PDB entry 4M7H | X-ray diffraction, 2.00 A resolution | chain A

== Chain A ==
Name: Fibrinogen C domain-containing protein 1
Organism: Homo sapiens
Notes: fragment: FIBCD1 fibrinogen related domain
UniProt: Q8N539 (FBCD1_HUMAN); residue numbers follow UniProt; this construct covers 236-461
Chain sequence (226 residues; each row starts with the number of its first residue):
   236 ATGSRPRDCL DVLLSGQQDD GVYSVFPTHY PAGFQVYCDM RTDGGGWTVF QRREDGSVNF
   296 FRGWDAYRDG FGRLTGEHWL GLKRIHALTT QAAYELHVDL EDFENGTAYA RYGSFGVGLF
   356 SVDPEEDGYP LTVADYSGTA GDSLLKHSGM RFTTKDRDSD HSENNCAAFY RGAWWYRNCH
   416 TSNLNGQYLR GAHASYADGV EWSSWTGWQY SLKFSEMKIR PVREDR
Disordered / not traced: 236-238, 458-461
Cystine bridges: Cys244-Cys273, Cys401-Cys414
Glycans and other covalent adducts: N-acetylglucosamine (NAG) linked to Asn340
Ion coordination: Ca2+: Asp393, Asp395, Ser397, Asn399
Curated features (UniProtKB/Swiss-Prot):
  - binding site (Ca(2+)): Asp393, Asp395
  - site (Implicated in ligand binding): Tyr405, His415, Tyr431, Ala432
  - glycosylation: Asn340 (N-linked (GlcNAc...) asparagine)
  - mutagenesis: Asp393 (D393N: Complete loss of binding to acetylated bovine serum albumin and reduced binding to chitin; when associated with A-395), Asp395 (D395A: Complete loss of binding to acetylated bovine serum albumin and reduced binding to chitin; when associated with N-395), Tyr405 (Y405S: Significantly reduced binding to acetylated bovine serum albumin and loss of binding to chitin; when associated with S-431), His415 (H415G: Complete loss of binding to acetylated bovine serum albumin and chitin), Tyr431 (Y431S: Significantly reduced binding to acetylated bovine serum albumin and loss of binding to chitin; when associated with S-405), Ala432 (A432V: Complete loss of binding to acetylated bovine serum albumin and chitin), Trp443 (W443S: Slight reduction in binding to acetylated bovine serum albumin and no effect on binding to chitin)
From the paper describing this entry:
  - binding site for sulfate ion: Arg297, Gly298, Lys390, Asn413, His415
  - Ca2+ coordination: Asp393, Asp395, Ser397, Asn399
  - binding site for N-acetylglucosamine: Tyr405, Cys414, His415, Tyr431, Ala432, Trp443
  - post-translational modification sites: Asn340
  - conformationally variable residues (order/disorder transition): Trp443
  - self-association interface (contacts with another copy of this molecule); pairs are residue here / residue on that copy: Ser259-His264 (hydrogen bond), Phe261-Thr263 (hydrophobic contact), His264-Ala267 (hydrogen bond), Leu309-Val357 (hydrophobic contact), Leu315-Val357 (hydrophobic contact)

== In short ==
N-acetylglucosamine is covalently linked to Asn340. The Ca2+ site is built by Asp393, Asp395, Ser397 and
Asn399. UniProt lists Ca2+-binding residues Asp393 and Asp395 and 7 mutagenesis sites. The paper reports a
binding site for N-acetylglucosamine at Tyr405, Cys414 and His415 among others; a binding site for sulfate ion
at Arg297, Gly298 and Lys390 among others.
Chain A is Fibrinogen C domain-containing protein 1 (Homo sapiens); the structure, Crystal structure of
tetrameric fibrinogen-like recognition domain of FIBCD1, was determined by X-ray diffraction (same publication
as 4M7F).
